Entry 1Q05 (X-ray diffraction, 2.20 A resolution); this record covers chains A and B.

# Chain A (and B)
Name: Transcriptional regulator cueR
From: Escherichia coli
Notes: chain B of this document is another copy of the same molecule, construct and numbering; everything in this record applies to it too
UniProtKB: P0A9G4 (CUER_ECOLI); residues 1-135 here = UniProt positions 1-135
Chain sequence (135 residues; each row starts with the number of its first residue):
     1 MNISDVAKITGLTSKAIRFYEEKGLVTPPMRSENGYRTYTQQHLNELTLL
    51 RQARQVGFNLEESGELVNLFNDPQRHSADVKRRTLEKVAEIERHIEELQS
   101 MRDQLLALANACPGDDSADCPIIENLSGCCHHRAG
Unresolved in the structure: 115-119, 128-135 (chain B: 75, 129-135)
Metal / ion sites: Cu+: Cys112, Cys120

# Chain A / chain B interface
Residue-residue contacts (85):
  Asn45(A) - Ser127(B)
  Asn45(A) - Gly128(B)
  Thr48(A) - Leu126(B)
  Thr48(A) - Ser127(B)
  Leu49(A) - Leu126(B)
  Leu49(A) - Ser127(B)
  Gln52(A) - Asn125(B)
  Gln52(A) - Leu126(B)
  Gln52(A) - Ser127(B)
  Gln55(A) - Met101(B)
  Val56(A) - Met101(B)  hydrophobic
  Leu66(A) - Ile123(B)
  Phe70(A) - Ile123(B)  hydrophobic
  Phe70(A) - Ser127(B)
  Pro73(A) - Ala118(B)
  Arg75(A) - Ser117(B)
  Arg75(A) - Ala118(B)  hydrogen bond (side chain-backbone)
  His76(A) - Asp115(B)
  His76(A) - Asp116(B)
  His76(A) - Ser117(B)
  Ser77(A) - Cys112(B)
  Ser77(A) - Gly114(B)  hydrogen bond (side chain-backbone)
  Ser77(A) - Asp115(B)  hydrogen bond
  Ser77(A) - Ser117(B)  hydrogen bond (backbone-backbone)
  Ser77(A) - Asp119(B)
  Ser77(A) - Cys120(B)
  Ala78(A) - Gly114(B)
  Ala78(A) - Asp115(B)  hydrogen bond (backbone-backbone)
  Val80(A) - Cys120(B)  hydrophobic
  Val80(A) - Ile122(B)  hydrophobic
  Val80(A) - Ile123(B)  hydrophobic
  Lys81(A) - Ala109(B)  hydrogen bond (side chain-backbone)
  Lys81(A) - Cys112(B)
  Lys81(A) - Gly114(B)
  Lys81(A) - Ile122(B)
  Thr84(A) - Leu105(B)
  Thr84(A) - Ile122(B)
  Leu85(A) - Ala109(B)  hydrophobic
  Val88(A) - Arg102(B)
  Val88(A) - Leu105(B)  hydrophobic
  Ile91(A) - Leu98(B)
  Ile91(A) - Leu105(B)  hydrophobic
  Glu92(A) - Arg102(B)  salt bridge
  His94(A) - His94(B)
  His94(A) - Leu98(B)
  Ile95(A) - Leu98(B)  hydrophobic
  Ile95(A) - Gln99(B)
  Ile95(A) - Arg102(B)
  Leu98(A) - Ile91(B)
  Leu98(A) - His94(B)
  Leu98(A) - Ile95(B)  hydrophobic
  Leu98(A) - Leu98(B)  hydrophobic
  Gln99(A) - Ile95(B)
  Met101(A) - Gln55(B)
  Met101(A) - Val56(B)
  Met101(A) - Gly57(B)
  Arg102(A) - Val88(B)
  Arg102(A) - Glu92(B)  salt bridge
  Leu105(A) - Val56(B)  hydrophobic
  Leu105(A) - Thr84(B)
  Leu105(A) - Lys87(B)
  Leu105(A) - Ile91(B)  hydrophobic
  Ala109(A) - Lys81(B)  hydrogen bond (backbone-side chain)
  Ala109(A) - Leu85(B)  hydrophobic
  Cys112(A) - Ser77(B)  hydrogen bond (side chain-backbone)
  Cys112(A) - Lys81(B)  hydrogen bond (backbone-side chain)
  Gly114(A) - Ser77(B)
  Gly114(A) - Ala78(B)
  Gly114(A) - Lys81(B)
  Cys120(A) - Ser77(B)
  Cys120(A) - Val80(B)  hydrophobic
  Ile122(A) - Val80(B)  hydrophobic
  Ile122(A) - Lys81(B)
  Ile122(A) - Thr84(B)
  Ile123(A) - Leu66(B)
  Ile123(A) - Leu69(B)  hydrophobic
  Ile123(A) - Phe70(B)  hydrophobic
  Ile123(A) - Val80(B)  hydrophobic
  Leu126(A) - Thr48(B)
  Leu126(A) - Leu49(B)
  Leu126(A) - Gln52(B)
  Ser127(A) - Asn45(B)
  Ser127(A) - Thr48(B)
  Ser127(A) - Leu49(B)
  Ser127(A) - Phe70(B)
Interface residues without a listed pair, chain A (41 interface residues in all): Leu69, Lys87, Gln104, Leu106, Asn110, Pro113
Interface residues without a listed pair, chain B (45 interface residues in all): Phe58, Leu106, Pro113

# Summary
The interface between chain A and chain B involves 41 residues on one side and 45 on the other; the contacts
include 9 hydrogen bonds and 2 salt bridges. Polar pairs include Glu92(A)-Arg102(B), Arg75(A)-Ala118(B) and
Ser77(A)-Gly114(B). Cys112(A) and Cys120(A) coordinate Cu+.
Chain A and chain B are both Transcriptional regulator cueR (Escherichia coli); the structure, Crystal
structure of the Cu(I) form of E. coli CueR, a copper efflux regulator, was determined by X-ray diffraction
together with 1Q06, 1Q07, 1Q08 and 1Q0A from the same study.
